Entry 5HC8 (X-ray diffraction, 1.87 A resolution); this record covers chain A.

== Chain A ==
Protein: prenyltransference for protein
Source organism: Lavandula lanata
Sequence (261 residues; row label = number of the first residue in the row):
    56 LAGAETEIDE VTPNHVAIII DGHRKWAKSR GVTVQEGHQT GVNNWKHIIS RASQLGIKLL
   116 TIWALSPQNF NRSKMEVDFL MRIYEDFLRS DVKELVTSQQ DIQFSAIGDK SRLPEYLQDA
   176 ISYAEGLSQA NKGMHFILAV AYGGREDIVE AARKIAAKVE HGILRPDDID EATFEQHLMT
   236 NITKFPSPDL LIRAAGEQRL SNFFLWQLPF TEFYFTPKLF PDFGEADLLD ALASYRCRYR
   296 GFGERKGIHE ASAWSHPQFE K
Disordered / not traced: 56-63, 300-316
Bound ions: Mg2+: Asp76 (together with Isopentyl S-Thiolodiphosphate, trihydrogen thiodiphosphate)
Small-molecule neighbours:
  - 2-methylbuta-1,3-diene (61G): Ile75, His78, His93, Ala119, Asn124, Arg127, Leu135, Tyr139
  - Isopentyl S-Thiolodiphosphate (ISY; 3-methylbut-3-enylsulfanyl(phosphonooxy)phosphinic acid): Ile74, Ile75, Asp76, Trp118, Ala119, Leu120, Ser121, Asn124, Arg127, Arg248, Arg254, Ser256, Phe265, Gly296, Phe297, Gly298
  - trihydrogen thiodiphosphate (PIS): Asp76, Gly77, His78, Arg79, Lys80, His93, Arg127, Glu131
From the paper describing this entry:
  - Mg2+ coordination: Asp76
  - mutagenesis - H78N: abolished catalytic activity
  - catalytic residues: His78
  - binding site for trihydrogen thiodiphosphate: His78, Arg127
  - mutagenesis - W100V, Y139F: decreased catalytic activity

== Overview ==
Bound to chain A: trihydrogen thiodiphosphate, 2-methylbuta-1,3-diene and Isopentyl S-Thiolodiphosphate. From
the paper: the catalytic residue His78; W100V and Y139F reduce catalytic activity.
Chain A is prenyltransference for protein (Lavandula lanata); the structure, Crystal structure of lavandulyl
diphosphate synthase from Lavandula x intermedia in complex with dimethylallyl diphosphate, was determined by
X-ray diffraction (same publication as 5HC6 and 5HC7).
